3UQ3 - chains A and B of the 3 polymer chains in the assembly; structure by X-ray diffraction, 2.60 A resolution.

== Chain A ==
Name: Heat shock protein STI1
From: Saccharomyces cerevisiae S288C
Notes: fragment: TPR repeats 4-9, residues 262-515
UniProt: P15705 (STI1_YEAST); numbering as in UniProt (aligned over 262-515)
Chain sequence (258 residues; row label = number of the first residue in the row):
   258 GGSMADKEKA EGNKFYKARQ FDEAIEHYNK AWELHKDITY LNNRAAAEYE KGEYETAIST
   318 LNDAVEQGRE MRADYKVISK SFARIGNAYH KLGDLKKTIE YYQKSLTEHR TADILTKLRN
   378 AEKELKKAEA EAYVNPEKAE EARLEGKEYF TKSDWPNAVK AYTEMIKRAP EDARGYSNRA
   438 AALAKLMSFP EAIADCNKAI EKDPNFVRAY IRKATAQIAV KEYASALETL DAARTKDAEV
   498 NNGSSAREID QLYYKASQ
Differences from the reference sequence: expression tag (258-261)
Curated features (UniProtKB/Swiss-Prot):
  - cross-link: Lys384 (Glycyl lysine isopeptide (Lys-Gly) (interchain with G-Cter in ubiquitin))
From the paper describing this entry:
  - contacts within the chain: Tyr390-Arg425 (cation-pi contact), Tyr390-Glu421 (hydrogen bond), Glu421-Arg425 (hydrogen bond)
  - mutagenesis - N435A, N435A/R465A, N435A/R469A, R465A, R469A: abolished signaling

== Chain B ==
Name: Heat shock protein
Chain sequence (5 residues; numbered 706 to 710; the number before each row is that of its first residue):
   706 MEEVD

== Chain A / chain B interface ==
Residue-residue contacts - 19 pairs, chain A then chain B:
  Lys266(A) - Asp710(B)  hydrogen bond (side chain-backbone)
  Asn270(A) - Val709(B)
  Asn270(A) - Asp710(B)  hydrogen bond (side chain-backbone)
  Tyr273(A) - Met706(B)
  Tyr273(A) - Glu707(B)  hydrogen bond (side chain-backbone)
  Tyr273(A) - Val709(B)  hydrophobic
  Arg276(A) - Met706(B)
  Tyr285(A) - Val709(B)
  Thr296(A) - Asp710(B)
  Asn300(A) - Val709(B)
  Asn300(A) - Asp710(B)  hydrogen bond (side chain-backbone)
  Ala303(A) - Val709(B)  hydrophobic
  Tyr306(A) - Glu707(B)
  Glu307(A) - Met706(B)
  Glu307(A) - Glu707(B)  hydrogen bond (side chain-backbone)
  Lys337(A) - Asp710(B)  salt bridge
  Arg341(A) - Glu707(B)  salt bridge
  Arg341(A) - Glu708(B)  hydrogen bond (side chain-backbone)
  Asn344(A) - Glu707(B)  hydrogen bond
Interface residues without a listed pair, chain A (15 interface residues in all): Lys274, Phe278

== Summary ==
Chain A and chain B form an interface of 15 and 5 residues respectively; the contacts include 7 hydrogen bonds
and 2 salt bridges. Polar contacts include Lys337(A)-Asp710(B), Arg341(A)-Glu707(B) and Lys266(A)-Asp710(B).
The paper reports that N435A, N435A/R465A and N435A/R469A of chain A, among others, abolish signaling;
contacts within the chain involving Tyr390(A), Arg425(A) and Glu421(A); 5 substitutions were tested in all.
Chain A is Heat shock protein STI1 (Saccharomyces cerevisiae S288C) and chain B is Heat shock protein; the
structure, TPR2AB-domain:pHSP90-complex of yeast Sti1, was determined by X-ray diffraction (same publication
as 3UPV).
